PDB entry 1LE9 | X-ray diffraction, 3.00 A resolution | chains D and A of the 4 polymer chains in the assembly

Chain D:
Molecule: 12-nt DNA strand
Sequence (12 nucleotides; each row starts with the number of its first residue):
   713 AAGGAAAGTCCC

Chain A:
Protein: Nuclear factor nf-kappa-B P65 subunit
From: Mus musculus
Notes: fragment: p65 RHR
Reference sequence: Q04207 (TF65_MOUSE); residue numbers follow UniProt; this construct covers 20-291
Chain sequence (274 residues; row label = number of the first residue in the row):
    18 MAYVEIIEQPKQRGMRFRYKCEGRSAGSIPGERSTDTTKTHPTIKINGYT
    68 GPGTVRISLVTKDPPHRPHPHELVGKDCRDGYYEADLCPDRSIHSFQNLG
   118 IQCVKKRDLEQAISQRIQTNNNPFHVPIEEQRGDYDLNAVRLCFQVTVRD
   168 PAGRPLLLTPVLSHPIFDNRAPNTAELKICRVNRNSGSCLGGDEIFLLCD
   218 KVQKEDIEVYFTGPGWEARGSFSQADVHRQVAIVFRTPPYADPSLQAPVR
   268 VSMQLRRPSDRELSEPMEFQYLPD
Disordered / not traced: 18
Differences from the reference sequence: cloning artifact (18-19)
Swiss-Prot annotation at these positions:
  - modified residue: Cys38 (Cysteine persulfide), Lys122 (N6-acetyllysine), Lys123 (N6-acetyllysine), Thr176 (Phosphothreonine), Lys218 (N6-acetyllysine), Lys221 (N6-acetyllysine), Thr254 (Phosphothreonine), Ser276 (Phosphoserine), Ser281 (Phosphoserine)
  - cross-link (Glycyl lysine isopeptide (Lys-Gly)): Lys37 (interchain with G-Cter in SUMO3), Lys122 (interchain with G-Cter in SUMO3), Lys123 (interchain with G-Cter in SUMO3)
  - mutagenesis: Cys38 (C38S: Abolishes sulfhydration and impairs interaction with RPS3), Ser281 (S281A/E: Abolishes DNA-binding and transcriptional activity)

Chain D / chain A interface:
Pairs across the interface (6):
  DA713(D) - Ala43(A)  base contact
  DA713(D) - Gly44(A)  sugar contact
  DA714(D) - Gly44(A)  phosphate contact
  DG715(D) - Arg33(A)  hydrogen bond to the base
  DG715(D) - Arg35(A)  hydrogen bond to the base
  DG716(D) - Arg33(A)  hydrogen bond to the base
Interface residues without a listed pair, chain D (5 interface residues in all): DA717
Interface residues without a listed pair, chain A (6 interface residues in all): Ser45, Arg187

Overview:
5 residues of chain D face 6 of chain A across their interface; the contacts include 3 hydrogen bonds. Among
the polar pairs are DG715(D)-Arg33(A), DG715(D)-Arg35(A) and DG716(D)-Arg33(A). From UniProt: 2 mutagenesis
sites on chain A.
Here chain D is a 12-nt DNA strand and chain A is Nuclear factor nf-kappa-B P65 subunit (Mus musculus). Entry
1LE9 (Crystal structure of a NF-kB heterodimer bound to the Ig/HIV-kB siti) was determined by X-ray
diffraction (same publication as 1LE5).
